Entry 6RF2 (electron microscopy, 4.20 A resolution (low resolution: residue-level contacts below are approximate; hydrogen-bond / salt-bridge calls are withheld)); this record covers chains B and C of the 5 polymer chains in the assembly.

== Chain B ==
Name: Tubulin beta-2B chain
Organism: Bos taurus
Reference sequence: Q6B856 (TBB2B_BOVIN); numbering as in UniProt (aligned over 1-429)
Sequence (429 residues; row label = number of the first residue in the row):
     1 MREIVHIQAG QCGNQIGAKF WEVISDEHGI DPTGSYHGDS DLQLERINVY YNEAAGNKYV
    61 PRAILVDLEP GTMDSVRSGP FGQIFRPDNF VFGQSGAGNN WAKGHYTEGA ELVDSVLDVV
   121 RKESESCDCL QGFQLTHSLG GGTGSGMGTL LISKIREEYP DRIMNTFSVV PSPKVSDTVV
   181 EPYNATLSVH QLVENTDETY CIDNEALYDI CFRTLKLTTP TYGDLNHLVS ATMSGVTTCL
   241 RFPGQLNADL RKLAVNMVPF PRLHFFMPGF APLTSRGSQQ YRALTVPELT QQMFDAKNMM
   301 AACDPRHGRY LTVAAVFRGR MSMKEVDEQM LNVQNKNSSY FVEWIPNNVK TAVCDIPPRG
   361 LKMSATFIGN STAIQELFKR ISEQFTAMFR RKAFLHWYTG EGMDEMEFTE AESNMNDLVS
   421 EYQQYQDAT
Differences from the reference sequence: conflict A55 (Thr in Q6B856), V170 (Met in Q6B856), A296 (Ser in Q6B856), V316 (Ile in Q6B856)
Swiss-Prot annotation at these positions:
  - motif: M1 to I4 (MREI motif)
  - binding site (GTP): Q11, E69, S138, G142, T143, G144, N204, N226
  - binding site (Mg(2+)): E69
  - modified residue: S40 (Phosphoserine), K58 (N6-acetyllysine), S172 (Phosphoserine), T285 (Phosphothreonine), T290 (Phosphothreonine), R318 (Omega-N-methylarginine)
  - cross-link (Glycyl lysine isopeptide (Lys-Gly)): K58 (interchain with G-Cter in ubiquitin), K324 (interchain with G-Cter in ubiquitin)
Residues lining bound ligands: GDP (guanosine-5'-diphosphate): G10, Q11, C12, Q15, A97, S138, G141, G142, T143, G144, S145, V169, D177, T178, N204, Y222, N226

== Chain C ==
Name: Neuronal migration protein doublecortin
Organism: Homo sapiens
Reference sequence: O43602 (DCX_HUMAN), isoform O43602-2; residue numbers follow UniProt; this construct covers 178-264
Sequence (87 residues; numbered 178 to 264; the number before each row is that of its first residue):
   178 RPKLVTIIRS GVKPRKAVRV LLNKKTAHSF EQVLTDITEA IKLETGVVKK LYTLDGKQVT
   238 CLHDFFGDDD VFIACGPEKF RYAQDDF
Swiss-Prot annotation at these positions:
  - natural variant: R178 (R178C: In SBHX; R178L: In SBHX), R186 (R186C: In SBHX), P191 (P191L: In SBHX; P191R: In SBHX), R192 (R192W: In LISX1 and SBHX), R196 (R196H: In LISX1; R196S: In epilepsy), N200 (N200I: In SBHX; N200K: In SBHX), T203 (T203A: In SBHX; T203R: In LISX1 and SBHX), I214 (I214T: In SBHX), T222 (T222I: In SBHX), G223 (G223E: In SBHX; G223V: In SBHX), V236 (V236I: In SBHX), F243 (F243L: In LISX1), 4 further natural variant entries in UniProt

== Interface between chain B and chain C ==
Residue-residue contacts (5; chain B residue first):
  T399(B) with P179(C)
  G400(B) with L198(C); N200(C)
  E401(B) with L198(C)
  G402(B) with P179(C)
Interface residues without a listed pair, chain B (5 interface residues in all): T107
Interface residues without a listed pair, chain C (4 interface residues in all): L181

== Summary ==
Chain B and chain C form an interface of 5 and 4 residues respectively. Ligands of chain B: GDP. UniProt lists
8 GTP-binding residues and Mg2+-binding residue E69(B) on chain B.
Chain B is Tubulin beta-2B chain (Bos taurus) and chain C is Neuronal migration protein doublecortin (Homo
sapiens); the structure, Cryo-EM structure of the C-terminal DC repeat (CDC) of human doublecortin (DCX) bound
to 13-protofilament GDP.Pi-microtubule, was determined by electron microscopy (same publication as 6REV and
6RFD).
